6TAX - chain A; structure by electron microscopy, 3.20 A resolution.

# Chain A
Protein: RNF213, E3 ubiquitin-protein ligase RNF213
Organism: Mus musculus
Notes: EC 2.3.2.27, 3.6.4.-
UniProtKB: E9Q555 (RN213_MOUSE); aligned to UniProt positions 591-5148 over residues 591-5148 (the alignment contains insertions or deletions, so no single offset holds)
Amino-acid sequence (4638 residues; row label = number of the first residue in the row; note: 49 numbers in that range are skipped by the numbering (no residue carries them; nothing is unmodelled there); X marks 67 residues of unknown identity (built as UNK)):
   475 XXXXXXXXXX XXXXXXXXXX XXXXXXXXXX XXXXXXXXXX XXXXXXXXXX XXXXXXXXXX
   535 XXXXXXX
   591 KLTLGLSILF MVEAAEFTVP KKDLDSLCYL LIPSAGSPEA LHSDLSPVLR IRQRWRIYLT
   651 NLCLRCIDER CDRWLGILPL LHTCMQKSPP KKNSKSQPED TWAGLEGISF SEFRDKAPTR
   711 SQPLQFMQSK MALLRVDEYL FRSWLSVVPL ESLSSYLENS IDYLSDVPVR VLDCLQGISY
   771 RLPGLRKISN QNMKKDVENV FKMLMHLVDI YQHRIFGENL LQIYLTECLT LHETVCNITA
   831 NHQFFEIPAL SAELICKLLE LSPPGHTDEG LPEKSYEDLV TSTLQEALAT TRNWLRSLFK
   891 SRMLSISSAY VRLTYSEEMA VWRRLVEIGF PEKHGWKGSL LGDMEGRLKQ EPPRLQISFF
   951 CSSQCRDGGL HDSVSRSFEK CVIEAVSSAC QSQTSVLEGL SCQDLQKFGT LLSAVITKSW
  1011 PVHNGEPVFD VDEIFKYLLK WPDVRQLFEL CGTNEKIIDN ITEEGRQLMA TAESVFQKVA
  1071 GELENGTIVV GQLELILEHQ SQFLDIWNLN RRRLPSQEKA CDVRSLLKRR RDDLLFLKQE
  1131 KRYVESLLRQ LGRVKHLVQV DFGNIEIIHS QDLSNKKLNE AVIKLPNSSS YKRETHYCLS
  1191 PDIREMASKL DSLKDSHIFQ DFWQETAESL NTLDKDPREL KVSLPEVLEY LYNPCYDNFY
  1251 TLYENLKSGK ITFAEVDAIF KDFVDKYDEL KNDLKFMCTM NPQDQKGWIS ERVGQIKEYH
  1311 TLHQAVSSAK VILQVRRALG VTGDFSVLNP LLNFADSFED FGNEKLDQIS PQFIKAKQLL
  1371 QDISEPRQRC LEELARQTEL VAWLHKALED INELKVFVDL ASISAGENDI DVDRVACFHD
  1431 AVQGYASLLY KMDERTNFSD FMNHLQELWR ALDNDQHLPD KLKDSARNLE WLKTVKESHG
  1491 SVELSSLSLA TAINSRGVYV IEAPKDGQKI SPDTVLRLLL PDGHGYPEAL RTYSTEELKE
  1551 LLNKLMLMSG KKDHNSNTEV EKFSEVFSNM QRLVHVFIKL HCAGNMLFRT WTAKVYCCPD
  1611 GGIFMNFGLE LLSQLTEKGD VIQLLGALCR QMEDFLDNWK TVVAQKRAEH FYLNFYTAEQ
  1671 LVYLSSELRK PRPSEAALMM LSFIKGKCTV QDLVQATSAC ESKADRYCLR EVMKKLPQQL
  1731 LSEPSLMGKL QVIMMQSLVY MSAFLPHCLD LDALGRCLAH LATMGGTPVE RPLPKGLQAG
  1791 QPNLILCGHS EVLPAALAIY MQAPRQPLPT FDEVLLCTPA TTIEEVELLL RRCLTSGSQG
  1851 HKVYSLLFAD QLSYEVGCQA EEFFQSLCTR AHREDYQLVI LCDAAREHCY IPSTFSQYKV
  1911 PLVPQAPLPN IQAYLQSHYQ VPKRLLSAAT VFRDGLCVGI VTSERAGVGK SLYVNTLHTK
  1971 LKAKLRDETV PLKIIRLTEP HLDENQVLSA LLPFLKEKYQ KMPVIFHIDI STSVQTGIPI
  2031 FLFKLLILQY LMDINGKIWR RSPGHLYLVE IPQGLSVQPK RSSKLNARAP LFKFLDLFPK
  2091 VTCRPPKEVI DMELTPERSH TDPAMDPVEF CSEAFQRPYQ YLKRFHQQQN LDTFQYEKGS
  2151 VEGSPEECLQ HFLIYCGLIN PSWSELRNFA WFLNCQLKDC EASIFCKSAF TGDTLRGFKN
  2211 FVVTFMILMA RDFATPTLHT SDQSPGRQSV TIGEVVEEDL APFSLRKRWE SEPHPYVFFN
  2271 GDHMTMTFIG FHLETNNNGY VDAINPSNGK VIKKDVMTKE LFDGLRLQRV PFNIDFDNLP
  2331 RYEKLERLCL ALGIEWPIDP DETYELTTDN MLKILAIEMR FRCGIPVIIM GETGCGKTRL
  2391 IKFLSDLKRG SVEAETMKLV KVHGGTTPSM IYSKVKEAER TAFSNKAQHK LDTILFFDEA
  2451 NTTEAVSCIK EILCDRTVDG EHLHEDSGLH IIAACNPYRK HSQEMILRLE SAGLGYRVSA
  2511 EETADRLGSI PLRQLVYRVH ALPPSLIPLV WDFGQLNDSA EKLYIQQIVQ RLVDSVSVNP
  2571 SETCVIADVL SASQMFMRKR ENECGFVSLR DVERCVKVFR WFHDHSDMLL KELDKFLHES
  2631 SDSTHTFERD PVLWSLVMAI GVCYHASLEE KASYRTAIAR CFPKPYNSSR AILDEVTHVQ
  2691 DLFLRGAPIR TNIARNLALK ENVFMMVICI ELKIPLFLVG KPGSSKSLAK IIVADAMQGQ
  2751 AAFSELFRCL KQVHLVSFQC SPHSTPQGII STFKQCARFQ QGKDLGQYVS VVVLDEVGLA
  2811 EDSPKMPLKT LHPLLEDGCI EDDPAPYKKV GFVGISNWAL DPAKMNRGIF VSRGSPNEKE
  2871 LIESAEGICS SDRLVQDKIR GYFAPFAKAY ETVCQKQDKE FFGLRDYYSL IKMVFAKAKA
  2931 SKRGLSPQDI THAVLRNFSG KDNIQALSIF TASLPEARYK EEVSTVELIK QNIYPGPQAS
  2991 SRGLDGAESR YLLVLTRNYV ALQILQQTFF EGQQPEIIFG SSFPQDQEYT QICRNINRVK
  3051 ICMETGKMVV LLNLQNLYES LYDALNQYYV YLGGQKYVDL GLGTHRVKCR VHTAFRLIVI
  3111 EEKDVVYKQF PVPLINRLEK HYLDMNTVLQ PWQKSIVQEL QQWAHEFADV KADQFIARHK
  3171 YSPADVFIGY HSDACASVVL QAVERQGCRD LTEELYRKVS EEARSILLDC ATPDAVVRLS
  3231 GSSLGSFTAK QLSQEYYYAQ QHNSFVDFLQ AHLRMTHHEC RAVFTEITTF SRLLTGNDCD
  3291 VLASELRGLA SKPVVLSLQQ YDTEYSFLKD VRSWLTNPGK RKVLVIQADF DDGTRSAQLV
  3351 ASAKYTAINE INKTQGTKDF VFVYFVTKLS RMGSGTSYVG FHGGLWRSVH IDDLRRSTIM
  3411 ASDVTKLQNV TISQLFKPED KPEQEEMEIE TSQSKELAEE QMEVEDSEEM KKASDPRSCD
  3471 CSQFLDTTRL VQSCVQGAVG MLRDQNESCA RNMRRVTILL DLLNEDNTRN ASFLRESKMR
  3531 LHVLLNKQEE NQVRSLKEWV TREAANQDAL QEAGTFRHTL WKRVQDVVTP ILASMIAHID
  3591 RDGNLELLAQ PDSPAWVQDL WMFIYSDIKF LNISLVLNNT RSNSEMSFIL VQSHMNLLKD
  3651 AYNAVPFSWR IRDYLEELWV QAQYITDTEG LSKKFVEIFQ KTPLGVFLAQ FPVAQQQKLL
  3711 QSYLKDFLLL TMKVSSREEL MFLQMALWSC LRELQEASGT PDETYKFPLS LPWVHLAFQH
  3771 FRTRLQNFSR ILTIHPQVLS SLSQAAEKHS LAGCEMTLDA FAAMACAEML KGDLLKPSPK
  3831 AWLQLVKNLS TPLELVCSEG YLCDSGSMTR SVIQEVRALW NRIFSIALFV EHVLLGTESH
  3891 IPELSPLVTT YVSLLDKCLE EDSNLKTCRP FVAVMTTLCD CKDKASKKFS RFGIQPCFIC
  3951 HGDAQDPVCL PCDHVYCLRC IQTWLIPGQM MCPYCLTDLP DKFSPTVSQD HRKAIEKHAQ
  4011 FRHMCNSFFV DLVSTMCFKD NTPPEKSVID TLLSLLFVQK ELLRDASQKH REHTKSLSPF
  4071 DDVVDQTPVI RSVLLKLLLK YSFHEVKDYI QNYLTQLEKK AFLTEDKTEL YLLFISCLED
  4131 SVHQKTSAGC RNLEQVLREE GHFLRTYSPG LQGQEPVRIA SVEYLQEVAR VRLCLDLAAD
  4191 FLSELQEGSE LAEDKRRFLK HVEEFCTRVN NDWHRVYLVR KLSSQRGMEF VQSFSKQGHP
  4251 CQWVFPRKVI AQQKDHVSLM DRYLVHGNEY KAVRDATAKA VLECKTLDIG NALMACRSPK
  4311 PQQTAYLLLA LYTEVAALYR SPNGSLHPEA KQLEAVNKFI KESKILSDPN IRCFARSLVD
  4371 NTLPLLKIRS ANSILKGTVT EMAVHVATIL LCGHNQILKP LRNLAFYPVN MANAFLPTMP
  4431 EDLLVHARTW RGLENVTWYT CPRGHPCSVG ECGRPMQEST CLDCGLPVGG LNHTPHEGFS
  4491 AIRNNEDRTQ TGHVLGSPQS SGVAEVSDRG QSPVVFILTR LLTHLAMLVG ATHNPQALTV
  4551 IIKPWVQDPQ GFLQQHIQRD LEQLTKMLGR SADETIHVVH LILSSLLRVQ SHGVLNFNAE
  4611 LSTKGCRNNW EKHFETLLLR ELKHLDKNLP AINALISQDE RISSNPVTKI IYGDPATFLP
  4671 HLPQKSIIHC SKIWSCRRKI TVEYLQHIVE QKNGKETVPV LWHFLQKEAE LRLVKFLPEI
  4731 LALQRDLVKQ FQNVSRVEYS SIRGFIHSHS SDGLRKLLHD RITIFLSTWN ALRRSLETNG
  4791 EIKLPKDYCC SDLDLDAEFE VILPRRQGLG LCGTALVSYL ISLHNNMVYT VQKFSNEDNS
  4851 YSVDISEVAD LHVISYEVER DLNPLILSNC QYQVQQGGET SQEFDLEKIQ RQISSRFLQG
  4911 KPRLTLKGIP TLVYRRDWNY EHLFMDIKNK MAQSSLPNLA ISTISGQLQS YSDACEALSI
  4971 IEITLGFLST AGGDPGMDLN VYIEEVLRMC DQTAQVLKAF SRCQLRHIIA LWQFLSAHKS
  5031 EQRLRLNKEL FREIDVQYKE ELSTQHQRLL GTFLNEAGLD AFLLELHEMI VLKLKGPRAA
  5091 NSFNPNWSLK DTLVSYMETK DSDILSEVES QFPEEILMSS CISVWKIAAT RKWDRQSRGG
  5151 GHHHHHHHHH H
Unresolved in the structure: 856-862, 1104-1111, 1176-1179, 1222-1228, 1355-1359, 1533-1536, 2064-2079, 2104-2112, 2228-2246, 2988-2995, 3430-3471, 3627-3636, 4054-4059, 4433-4498, 5151-5161
Sequence notes: expression tag (5149-5161)
Curated features (UniProtKB/Swiss-Prot):
  - zinc finger: Cys3947 to Leu3986 (RING-type), Met4429 to Thr4501 (RZ-type)
  - active site: Cys4462 (Nucleophile)
  - binding site (ATP): Gly1957 to Leu1962, Glu2060, Ala2114, Asp2116, Arg2177, Lys2460, Ser2535
  - binding site (Zn(2+)): Cys3947, Cys3950, Cys3962, His3964, Cys3967, Cys3970, Cys3982, Cys3985, Cys4451, His4455, Cys4471, Cys4474
  - modified residue: Ser2234 (Phosphoserine)
  - cross-link: Lys1128 (Glycyl lysine isopeptide (Lys-Gly) (interchain with G-Cter in SUMO2))
Cystine bridges: Cys951-Cys992, Cys2605-Cys2653
Ion coordination: Mg2+: Ser1961, Glu2060 (together with ATP); Zn2+ site 1: Cys3947, Cys3950, Cys3967, Cys3970; Zn2+ site 2: Cys3962, His3964, Cys3982, Cys3985
Residues lining bound ligands: ATP (adenosine-5'-triphosphate): Ala1956, Gly1957, Val1958, Gly1959, Lys1960, Ser1961, Leu1962, Glu2060, Ala2114, Met2115, Asp2116, Glu2119, Phe2125, Trp2173, Ser2174, Arg2177, Lys2460, Pro2534, Ser2535
Reported in the primary citation:
  - contacts within the chain: Arg4753-Asp4806
  - conformationally variable residues: Arg4753
  - mutagenesis - R4753K: unchanged catalytic activity on UbcH7

# Overview
Chain A binds ATP. Ser1961 and Glu2060 coordinate Mg2+. Cys3947, Cys3950, Cys3967 and Cys3970 coordinate Zn2+
site 1. UniProt lists active-site residue Cys4462, 12 ATP-binding residues and 12 Zn2+-binding residues. The
paper reports that R4753K leaves catalytic activity on UbcH7 unchanged; conformational variability at Arg4753.
Chain A is RNF213, E3 ubiquitin-protein ligase RNF213 (Mus musculus); the structure, Mouse RNF213 wild type
protein, was determined by electron microscopy (same publication as 6TAY).
